PDB entry 5L70 | X-ray diffraction, 2.20 A resolution | chains A and B of the 4 polymer chains in the assembly

Chain A (and B):
Name: Carbonic anhydrase 2
Source organism: Homo sapiens
Notes: EC 4.2.1.1; chain B of this document is another copy of the same molecule, construct and numbering; everything in this record applies to it too
UniProtKB: P00918 (CAH2_HUMAN); residue numbers follow UniProt; this construct covers 1-260
Amino-acid sequence (260 residues; each row starts with the number of its first residue):
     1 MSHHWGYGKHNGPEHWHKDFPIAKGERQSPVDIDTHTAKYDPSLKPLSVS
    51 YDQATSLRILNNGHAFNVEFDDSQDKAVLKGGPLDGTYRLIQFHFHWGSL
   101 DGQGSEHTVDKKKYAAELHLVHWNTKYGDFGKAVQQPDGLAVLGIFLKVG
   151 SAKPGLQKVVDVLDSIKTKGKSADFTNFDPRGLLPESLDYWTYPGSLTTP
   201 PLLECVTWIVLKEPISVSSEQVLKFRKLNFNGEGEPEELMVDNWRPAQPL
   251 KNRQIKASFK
Unresolved in the structure: 1-2
Ion coordination: Zn2+ site 1: H4, H64 (shared with 1 residue of chain D); Zn2+ site 2 near H17 (its only coordinating residue here); Zn2+ site 3: D34 (shared with H36(B) of chain B); Zn2+ site 4: H36 (shared with D34(B) of chain B); Zn2+ site 5: D52, E238; Zn2+ site 6 near D72 (its only coordinating residue here); Zn2+ site 7: H94, H96, H119 (shared with 1 residue of chain C); Zn2+ site 8: D174 (shared with E233(B) of chain B)
Swiss-Prot annotation at these positions:
  - active site: H64 (Proton donor/acceptor)
  - binding site (Zn(2+)): H94, H96, H119
  - binding site (substrate): T198, T199
  - site: Y7 (Fine-tunes the proton-transfer properties of H-64), N62 (Fine-tunes the proton-transfer properties of H-64), N67 (Fine-tunes the proton-transfer properties of H-64), Q92 (Involved in the binding of some activators, including histamine and L-histidine)
  - modified residue: S2 (N-acetylserine), S165 (Phosphoserine), S172 (Phosphoserine)

Chain A / chain B interface:
Residue-residue contacts - 8 pairs, chain A then chain B:
  K169(A) - R58(B)
  G170(A) - S172(B)
  K171(A) - D174(B)  salt bridge
  S172(A) - G170(B)
  D174(A) - K171(B)  salt bridge
  D174(A) - E233(B)
  E233(A) - L57(B)
  E233(A) - D174(B)
Also at the interface, not in a pair above, chain A (7 interface residues in all): G234

Summary:
The chain A/chain B interface involves 7 residues from each chain, with 2 salt bridges. Its one salt-bridged
contact is K171(A)-D174(B). H4(A) and H64(A) coordinate Zn2+ site 1. UniProt lists active-site residue H64(A),
3 Zn2+-binding residues and substrate-binding residues T198(A) and T199(A) on chain A.
Chain A and chain B are both Carbonic anhydrase 2 (Homo sapiens); the structure, Crystal structure of human
carbonic anhydrase II in complex with a quinoline oligoamide foldamer, was determined by X-ray diffraction.
